9BUB - chains A and N of the 6 polymer chains in the assembly; structure by electron microscopy, 2.30 A resolution.

[Chain A]
Protein: Guanine nucleotide-binding protein G(s) subunit alpha isoforms short
Organism: Homo sapiens
UniProtKB: P63092 (GNAS2_HUMAN); residue numbers follow UniProt; this construct covers 1-394
Chain sequence (394 residues; row label = number of the first residue in the row):
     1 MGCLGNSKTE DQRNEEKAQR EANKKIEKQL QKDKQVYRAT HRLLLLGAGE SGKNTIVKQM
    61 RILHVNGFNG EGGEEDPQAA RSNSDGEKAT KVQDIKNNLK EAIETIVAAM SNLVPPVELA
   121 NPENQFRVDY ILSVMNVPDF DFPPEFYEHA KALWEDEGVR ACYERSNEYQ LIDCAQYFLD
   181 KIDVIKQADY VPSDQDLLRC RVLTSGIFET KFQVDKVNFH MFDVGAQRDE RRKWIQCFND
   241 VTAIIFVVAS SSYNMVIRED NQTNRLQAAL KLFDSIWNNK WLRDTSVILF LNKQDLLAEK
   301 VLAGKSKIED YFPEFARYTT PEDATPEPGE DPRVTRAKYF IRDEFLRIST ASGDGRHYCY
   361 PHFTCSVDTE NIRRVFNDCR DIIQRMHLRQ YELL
Unresolved in the structure: 1-10, 61-203, 251-263
Sequence notes: engineered mutation N54 (Ser in P63092), A226 (Gly in P63092), A268 (Glu in P63092), K271 (Asn in P63092), D274 (Lys in P63092), K280 (Arg in P63092), D284 (Thr in P63092), T285 (Ile in P63092), S366 (Ala in P63092)

[Chain N]
Protein: Nanobody 35
Organism: Lama glama
Notes: antibody fragment or engineered binder
Chain sequence (138 residues; row label = number of the first residue in the row):
     1 QVQLQESGGG LVQPGGSLRL SCAASGFTFS NYKMNWVRQA PGKGLEWVSD ISQSGASISY
    61 TGSVKGRFTI SRDNAKNTLY LQMNSLKPED TAVYYCARCP APFTRDCFDV TSTTYAYRGQ
   121 GTQVTVSSHH HHHHEPEA
Unresolved in the structure: 129-138
Cystine bridges: C22-C96, C99-C107

[Interface between chain A and chain N]
Contacting residue pairs - 29 pairs, chain A then chain N:
  R228(A) with T114(N), hydrogen bond
  D229(A) with D109(N); S112(N); T113(N), hydrogen bond (side chain-backbone)
  E230(A) with D109(N); S112(N); T114(N); Y115(N)
  R231(A) with D109(N), hydrogen bond (backbone-side chain)
  R232(A) with P100(N); F108(N); D109(N), salt bridge; Y115(N)
  N264(A) with E46(N); T61(N)
  K271(A) with W47(N); D50(N), salt bridge
  S275(A) with D106(N); C107(N), hydrogen bond (side chain-backbone); F108(N)
  I276(A) with F108(N)
  N278(A) with R105(N), hydrogen bond; D106(N)
  N279(A) with D106(N), hydrogen bond
  R283(A) with R105(N)
  Y311(A) with G62(N)
  P313(A) with G62(N)
  S352(A) with R105(N), hydrogen bond
  R356(A) with R105(N)
Also at the interface, not in a pair above, chain A (20 interface residues in all): I235, Q267, L272, D310
Also at the interface, not in a pair above, chain N (18 interface residues in all): S59, S63, Y117

[Overview]
20 residues of chain A face 18 of chain N across their interface, with 7 hydrogen bonds and 2 salt bridges.
Polar pairs include R232(A)-D109(N), K271(A)-D50(N) and R228(A)-T114(N).
Here chain A is Guanine nucleotide-binding protein G(s) subunit alpha isoforms short (Homo sapiens) and chain
N is Nanobody 35 (Lama glama). Entry 9BUB (Human calcitonin Receptor in complex with Gs and cagrilintide in
the bypass conformation) was determined by electron microscopy together with 9BLB, 9BLC, 9BLW, 9BP3, 9BQ3,
9BTW and 3 further entries from the same study.
